PDB entry 8E6Z | electron microscopy, 4.10 A resolution (low resolution: residue-level contacts below are approximate; hydrogen-bond / salt-bridge calls are withheld) | chains 6 and A of the 9 polymer chains in the assembly

Chain 6:
Molecule: T DNA
Sequence (60 nucleotides; numbered 2 to 61; the number before each row is that of its first residue):
     2 CCCTGTCTGG CGTCCTCTCA CCTATGATCA TGACGGTCGT CAGTGTGTAG ATGATTAGTT
Unresolved in the structure: 39-61

Chain A:
Protein: DNA-directed RNA polymerase subunit beta
From: Escherichia coli
Notes: EC 2.7.7.6
UniProtKB: P0A8V4 (RPOB_ECO57); numbering as in UniProt (aligned over 1-1342)
Amino-acid sequence (1342 residues; row label = number of the first residue in the row):
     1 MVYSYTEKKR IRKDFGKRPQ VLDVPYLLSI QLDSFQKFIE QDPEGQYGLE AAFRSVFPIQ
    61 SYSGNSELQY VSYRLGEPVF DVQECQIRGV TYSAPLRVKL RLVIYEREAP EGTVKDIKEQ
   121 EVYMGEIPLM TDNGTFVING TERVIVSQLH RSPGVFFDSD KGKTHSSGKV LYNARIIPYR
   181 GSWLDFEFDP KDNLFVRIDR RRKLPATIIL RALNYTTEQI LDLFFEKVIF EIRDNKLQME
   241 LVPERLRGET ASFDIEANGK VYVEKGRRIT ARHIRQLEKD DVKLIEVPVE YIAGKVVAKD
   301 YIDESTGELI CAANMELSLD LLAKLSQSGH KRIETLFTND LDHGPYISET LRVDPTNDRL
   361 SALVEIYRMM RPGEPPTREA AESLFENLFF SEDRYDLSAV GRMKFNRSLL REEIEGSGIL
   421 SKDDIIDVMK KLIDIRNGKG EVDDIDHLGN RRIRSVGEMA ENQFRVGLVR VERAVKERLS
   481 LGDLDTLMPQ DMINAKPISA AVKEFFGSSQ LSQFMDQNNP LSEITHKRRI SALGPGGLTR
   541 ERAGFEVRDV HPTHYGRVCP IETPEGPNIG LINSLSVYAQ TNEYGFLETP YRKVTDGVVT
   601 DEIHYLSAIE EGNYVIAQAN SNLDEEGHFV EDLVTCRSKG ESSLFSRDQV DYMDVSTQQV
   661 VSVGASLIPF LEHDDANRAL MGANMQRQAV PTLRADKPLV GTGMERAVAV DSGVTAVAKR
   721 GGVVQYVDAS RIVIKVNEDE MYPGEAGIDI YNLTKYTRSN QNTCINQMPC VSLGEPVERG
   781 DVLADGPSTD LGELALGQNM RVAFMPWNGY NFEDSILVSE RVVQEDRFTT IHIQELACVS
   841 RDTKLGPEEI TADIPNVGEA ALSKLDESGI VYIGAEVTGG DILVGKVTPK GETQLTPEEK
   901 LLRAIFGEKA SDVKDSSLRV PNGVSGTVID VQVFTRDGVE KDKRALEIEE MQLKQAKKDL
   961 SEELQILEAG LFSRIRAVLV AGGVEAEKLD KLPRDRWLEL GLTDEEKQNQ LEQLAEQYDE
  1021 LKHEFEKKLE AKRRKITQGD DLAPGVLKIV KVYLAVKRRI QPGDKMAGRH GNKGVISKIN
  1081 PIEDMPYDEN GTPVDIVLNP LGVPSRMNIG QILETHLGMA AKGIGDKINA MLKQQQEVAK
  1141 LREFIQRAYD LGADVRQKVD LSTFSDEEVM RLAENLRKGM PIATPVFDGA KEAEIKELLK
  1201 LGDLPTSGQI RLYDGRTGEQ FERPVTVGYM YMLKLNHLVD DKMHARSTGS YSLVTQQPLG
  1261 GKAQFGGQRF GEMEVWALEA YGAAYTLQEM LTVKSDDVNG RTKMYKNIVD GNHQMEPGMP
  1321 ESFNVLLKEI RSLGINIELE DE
Unresolved in the structure: 1, 1342
UniProt features mapped onto this chain:
  - modified residue (N6-acetyllysine): Lys1022, Lys1200

How chain 6 and chain A interact:
Contacting residue pairs - 12 pairs, chain 6 then chain A:
  DG6(6) - His165(A)
  DT7(6) - Asp189(A)
  DC16(6) - Arg1269(A)
  DT17(6) - Arg1269(A)
  DC18(6) - Gly1261(A)
  DC18(6) - Lys1262(A)
  DA21(6) - Thr141(A)
  DC22(6) - Asn139(A)
  DC22(6) - Arg143(A)
  DC22(6) - Gly507(A)
  DC22(6) - Ser508(A)
  DT26(6) - Lys496(A)
Also at the interface, not in a pair above, chain 6 (11 interface residues in all): DC15, DC20, DA25
Also at the interface, not in a pair above, chain A (19 interface residues in all): Ile138, Asn494, Pro497, Ala500, Phe514, Gln1268, Gly1271, Met1273

Summary:
11 residues of chain 6 face 19 of chain A across their interface.
Here chain 6 is T DNA and chain A is DNA-directed RNA polymerase subunit beta (Escherichia coli). Entry 8E6Z
(Escherichia coli Rho-dependent transcription pre-termination complex containing 18 nt long RNA spacer, dC75
rut mimic RNA ...) was determined by electron microscopy together with 8E3F, 8E3H, 8E5K, 8E5L, 8E5O, 8E5P and
3 further entries from the same study.
